Entry 6ZZX (electron microscopy, 2.70 A resolution); this record covers chains B and H of the 24 polymer chains in the assembly.

Chain B:
Protein: Photosystem I P700 chlorophyll a apoprotein A2
From: Chlorella ohadii
Notes: EC 1.97.1.12
UniProtKB: W8SUA3 (W8SUA3_CHLSO); residues 6-734 here correspond to UniProt positions 5-733 (UniProt number = residue number - 1)
Chain sequence (731 residues; row label = number of the first residue in the row):
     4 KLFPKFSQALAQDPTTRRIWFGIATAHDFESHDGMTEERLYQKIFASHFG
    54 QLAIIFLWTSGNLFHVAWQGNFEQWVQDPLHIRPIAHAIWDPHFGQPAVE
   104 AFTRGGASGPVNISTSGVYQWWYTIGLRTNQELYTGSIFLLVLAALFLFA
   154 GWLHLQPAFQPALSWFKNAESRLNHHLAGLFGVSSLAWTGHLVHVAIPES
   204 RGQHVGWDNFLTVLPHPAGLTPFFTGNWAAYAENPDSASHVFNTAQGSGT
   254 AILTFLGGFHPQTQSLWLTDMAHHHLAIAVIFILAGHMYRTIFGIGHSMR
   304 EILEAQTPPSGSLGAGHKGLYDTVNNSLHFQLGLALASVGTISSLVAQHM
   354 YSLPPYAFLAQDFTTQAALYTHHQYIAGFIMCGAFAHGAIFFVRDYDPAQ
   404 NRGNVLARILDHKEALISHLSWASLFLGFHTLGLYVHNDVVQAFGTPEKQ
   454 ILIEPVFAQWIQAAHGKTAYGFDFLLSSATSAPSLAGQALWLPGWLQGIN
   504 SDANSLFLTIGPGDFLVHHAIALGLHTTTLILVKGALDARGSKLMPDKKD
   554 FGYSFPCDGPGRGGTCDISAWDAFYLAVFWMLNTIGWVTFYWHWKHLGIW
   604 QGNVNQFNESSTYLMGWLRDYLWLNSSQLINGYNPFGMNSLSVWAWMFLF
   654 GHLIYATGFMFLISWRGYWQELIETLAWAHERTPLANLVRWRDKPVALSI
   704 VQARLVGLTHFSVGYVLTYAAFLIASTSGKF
Construct notes: insertion (5); conflict A241 (Val240 in W8SUA3), A402 (Glu401 in W8SUA3), Q403 (Ala402 in W8SUA3)
Ion coordination: chlorophyll a Mg site 1 near Q54 (its only coordinating residue here); chlorophyll a Mg site 2 near D94 (its only coordinating residue here); chlorophyll a Mg site 3 near Q309 (its only coordinating residue here); 4Fe-4S cluster Fe: C560, C569 (shared with 2 residues of chain A)
Ligand contacts:
  - beta-carotene (BCR), molecule 1: F6, I22, I26, V692
  - beta-carotene (BCR), molecule 2: L55, I58, F59, W61, F150, G182, L183, V186, S187
  - beta-carotene (BCR), molecule 3: F59, T62, L66, W124, W125, I128, L130, G139, F142, L143, L146, W210
  - beta-carotene (BCR), molecule 4: L189, L223, F226, F227, L279, V283, I286, L287, H290, I298
  - beta-carotene (BCR), molecule 5: F333, L337, A340, T344, M384, A387, F388, G391, F394, F395, A539
  - beta-carotene (BCR), molecule 6: F388, F395, I412, V536, L540
  - beta-carotene (BCR), molecule 7: L435, G436, V439
  - beta-carotene (BCR), molecule 8: W649, M650, F653, W672, L675, I676, L679
  - beta-carotene (BCR), molecule 9: T686, P687, L688
  - chlorophyll b (CHL): W210, D211, F213, L214
  - chlorophyll a isomer (CL0): L621, L625, W626
  - chlorophyll a (CLA), molecule 1: F6, F9, G25, I26, A29, H30, F32, H35, K46, S50, Q54, I57
  - chlorophyll a (CLA), molecule 2: T19, I22, W23, I676, L679, A680, H683, V692, R693, W694, R695, D696, P698, V699
  - chlorophyll a (CLA), molecule 3: W23, F653, L656, I657, T660, M663, F664, L701, V709, T712, H713, V716
  - chlorophyll a (CLA), molecule 4: I26, A27, T28, H30, D31, H332, L335, L339, F382, I383, C385, G386, A389, H390, I393, R397, Y556, W574, F577, F653, I657, T712, V716, L720
  - chlorophyll a (CLA), molecule 5: H30, F32, E33, Y44, I47, S50, H51, Q54, L55, I58, F169, R175, H179, L183, F184, L331, H332, Q334, L335, A338, L339, V342
  - chlorophyll a (CLA), molecule 6: H30, Q54, I57, I58, W61, L339, I379, F382, I383
  - chlorophyll a (CLA), molecule 7: F48, F52, L149, F152, A153, L156, H157, F162, P164, W168
  - chlorophyll a (CLA), molecule 8: F48, H51, F52, L55, W124, W168, F169, N171, S174, R175, H178, H179, G182, L183, F184, Y359
  - chlorophyll a (CLA), molecule 9: I57, L60, W61, S63, G64, F67, H68, W71, Q72, H90, A91, W93, L144
  - chlorophyll a (CLA), molecule 10: I58, F59, W61, T62, S119, G120, W124, V186, S187, A190, V342, I345, S346, V349, M353, Y359, L372, H375, H376, I379, I383
  - chlorophyll a (CLA), molecule 11: W61, N65, H68, V69, A89, H90, N115, I116, S117, T118, S119, V121, V646, W647, M650
  - chlorophyll a (CLA), molecule 12: W61, N65, T118, S119, A371, L372, T374, H375, Y378, I379, F382, M650, V719, L720, Y722, A723, L726, I727
  - chlorophyll a (CLA), molecule 13: H90, A91, I92, W93, D94, H96, F97, F105, N115, S645, V646, W649
  - chlorophyll a (CLA), molecule 14: W124, T127, I128, L183, F184, S187, S188, W191, L195, L269, M274, H277, H278, I281, F285, I345, L348, V349, H352, M353, P358, Y359
  - chlorophyll a (CLA), molecule 15: I128, G129, L130, E135, T138, G139, F142, S187, A190, W191, G193, H194, H197, V198, V208, G209, W210, F213
  - chlorophyll a (CLA), molecule 16: W168, N171, S174, H178, T294, I295, F296
  - chlorophyll a (CLA), molecule 17: A172, R175, L176, H179, L180, F184, M302, L306, Y324, V327, N328, L337, A338, S341, V342, I345
  - chlorophyll a (CLA), molecule 18: L176, L180, F184, I284, F285, A288, M291, Y292, M302, I305, L306
  - chlorophyll a (CLA), molecule 19: N177, H178, A181, G182, V186, H290, Y292, T294, F296, I298
  - chlorophyll a (CLA), molecule 20: L189, A190, T192, G193, V196, H197, F213, L214, V216, L217, P218, H219, G222, L223, F226, F227, Y234, I255, L256, L279
  - chlorophyll a (CLA), molecule 21: F226, W231, A232, Y234, A235, L256, F258, H276, L279, A280, V283, I284, L493
  - chlorophyll a (CLA), molecule 22: T257, F258, G260, G261, L269, D273, M274, H276, H277, A280, I281, I284, H352, L356, W494, W498
  - chlorophyll a (CLA), molecule 23: L287, A288, H290, M291, I298, G299, H300
  - chlorophyll a (CLA), molecule 24: M291, H300, E304, I305, A308, Q309
  - chlorophyll a (CLA), molecule 25: I305, L306, Q309, L316, H320, L323, V327, F333, V408, L409, I412
  - chlorophyll a (CLA), molecule 26: A308, Q309, T310, P311, P312, S315, L316, H320
  - chlorophyll a (CLA), molecule 27: S315, L316, V408, R411, I412, D414, H415, L419, H422
  - chlorophyll a (CLA), molecule 28: L337, A340, S341, T344, I345, L348, Q351, H352, Y354, S355, L356, W498, L509, F510
  - chlorophyll a (CLA), molecule 29: T344, S347, L348, Q351, Q377, G381, M384, F388, L528, T531, T532, L535, M584, T587, I588
  - chlorophyll a (CLA), molecule 30: Q351, Y354, Y373, Q377, F460, A461, W463, I464, Q465, H468, F510, L511, I513, H521, I524, L528, V591, Y594, W595, K598, H599
  - chlorophyll a (CLA), molecule 31: A418, H422, W425
  - chlorophyll a (CLA), molecule 32: L419, H422, L423, W425, A525, L528, H529, T532
  - chlorophyll a (CLA), molecule 33: S421, H422, S424, W425, L428, F432
  - chlorophyll a (CLA), molecule 34: S424, S427, L428, G431, F432, L435, L526, T530, L533, I534, L579, F582, W583
  - chlorophyll a (CLA), molecule 35: W425, L428, F429, F432, H433
  - chlorophyll a (CLA), molecule 36: W425, F429, L430, I456, E457, P458, V459, F460, A461, D517, F518, H521, H522, A525, H529
  - chlorophyll a (CLA), molecule 37: H433, G436, L437, V439, H440, V443, F447, K452, I454
  - chlorophyll a (CLA), molecule 38: T434, Y438, V520, A523, L526, N586, W590, F593, L617, W620, L625, S629, I633, F651, H655, Y658, Y718, T721, Y722, F725
  - chlorophyll a (CLA), molecule 39: L435, V439, D442, V443, L526, F582, W583, N586, W590, L617, L621, Y658, F714
  - chlorophyll a (CLA), molecule 40: W463, I464, A467, H468, F477, L478, L479, W494, L495, W498, F510
  - chlorophyll a (CLA), molecule 41: L478, A485, P486, A489, G490, L493, W494
  - chlorophyll a (CLA), molecule 42: W649, L652, F653, H655, L656, Y658, A659, F662
  - chlorophyll a (CLA), molecule 43: L656, A659, T660, F662, M663, I666, S667, Y671, W672, L675
  - chlorophyll a (CLA), molecule 44: L679, A682, H683, T686, A689, V692
  - chlorophyll a (CLA), molecule 45: A682, R685, T686, P687
  - chlorophyll a (CLA), molecule 46: P687, L688, A689
  - beta,beta-caroten-4-one (ECH): I57, L60, L151
  - phylloquinone (PQN): W23, M663, F664, S667, W668, R669, W672, I676, V699, A700, L701, S702, A706
  - phosphatidylethanolamine (PTY), molecule 1: W210, D211, F213
  - phosphatidylethanolamine (PTY), molecule 2: F429, H433, T434, L437, I454, I456, F518, H522
  - 4Fe-4S cluster (SF4): P559, C560, G562, P563, T568, C569, W668, I703

Chain H:
Protein: Photosystem I reaction center subunit VI-chloroplastic-like
From: Chlorella ohadii
UniProtKB: A0A2P6TPU7 (A0A2P6TPU7_CHLSO); aligned to UniProt positions 34-127 over residues 34-127 (the alignment contains insertions or deletions, so no single offset holds)
Chain sequence (94 residues; numbered 34 to 127; the number before each row is that of its first residue):
    34 KYGEESRYFDLKDLENTVGSWDMYGQEDKSRYNGLQSEFFERAANGLSRR
    84 EYILGLVAIGGAGILAWGGKGAADVRLPTVGPQQPAQVGPRGRL
Construct notes: conflict I92 (Val in A0A2P6TPU7), G102 (Leu in A0A2P6TPU7), A105 (Ser in A0A2P6TPU7), A106 (Ser in A0A2P6TPU7), R109 (Ser in A0A2P6TPU7), V113 (Lys114 in A0A2P6TPU7)
Ion coordination: chlorophyll a Mg near D107 (its only coordinating residue here)
Ligand contacts:
  - beta-carotene (BCR): L68, E71, F72, R75
  - chlorophyll a (CLA), molecule 1: S63, R64, N66, L68, Q69, F72, F73
  - chlorophyll a (CLA), molecule 2: R64, Y65, Q69, F73
  - chlorophyll a (CLA), molecule 3: F72, R75, A76, N78
  - chlorophyll a (CLA), molecule 4: I92, G93, G96, I97, W100, L110
  - chlorophyll a (CLA), molecule 5: G96, A99, W100, K103, G104, D107, V108

Chain B / chain H interface:
Contacting residue pairs (36):
  L83(B) - G125(H)
  L83(B) - R126(H)
  H84(B) - G125(H)  hydrogen bond (side chain-backbone)
  H84(B) - R126(H)
  H84(B) - L127(H)  hydrogen bond (backbone-backbone)
  I85(B) - R126(H)  hydrogen bond (backbone-side chain)
  R86(B) - V121(H)
  R86(B) - R126(H)
  R86(B) - L127(H)  hydrogen bond (side chain-backbone)
  W93(B) - W100(H)  hydrophobic
  D94(B) - T112(H)
  P95(B) - W100(H)  hydrophobic
  P95(B) - L110(H)  hydrophobic
  P95(B) - T112(H)
  F97(B) - P111(H)
  G98(B) - P111(H)
  Q99(B) - P111(H)
  Q99(B) - P115(H)  hydrogen bond (side chain-backbone)
  Q99(B) - Q117(H)
  V102(B) - P111(H)
  V102(B) - Q116(H)
  E103(B) - Q117(H)
  T106(B) - Q116(H)
  T106(B) - A119(H)
  R107(B) - L127(H)
  G108(B) - L127(H)
  S111(B) - Q116(H)  hydrogen bond (backbone-side chain)
  G112(B) - Q116(H)
  Q364(B) - R124(H)  hydrogen bond (backbone-side chain)
  D365(B) - R126(H)  salt bridge
  F366(B) - R124(H)
  S731(B) - P123(H)
  G732(B) - P123(H)
  K733(B) - P123(H)
  F734(B) - P123(H)
  F734(B) - R124(H)  hydrogen bond (backbone-side chain)
Interface residues without a listed pair, chain B (30 interface residues in all): P82, P87, I92, G109, P113, P687
Interface residues without a listed pair, chain H (19 interface residues in all): Y57, G101, V113, Q120, G122

Overview:
Chain B and chain H form an interface of 30 and 19 residues respectively; the contacts include 8 hydrogen
bonds and 1 salt bridge. Among the polar pairs are D365(B)-R126(H), H84(B)-G125(H) and I85(B)-R126(H).
Chain B is Photosystem I P700 chlorophyll a apoprotein A2 and chain H is Photosystem I reaction center subunit
VI-chloroplastic-like, both from Chlorella ohadii; the structure, Structure of low-light grown Chlorella
ohadii Photosystem I, was determined by electron microscopy, deposited together with 6ZZY and 7A4P.
